PDB entry 8VRL | electron microscopy, 3.33 A resolution | chains K and A of the 32 polymer chains in the assembly

# Chain K
Protein: Large ribosomal subunit protein uL13
Organism: Mycolicibacterium smegmatis MC2 155
UniProtKB: A0QSP8 (RL13_MYCS2); residues 1-147 here = UniProt positions 1-147
Sequence (147 residues; each row starts with the number of its first residue):
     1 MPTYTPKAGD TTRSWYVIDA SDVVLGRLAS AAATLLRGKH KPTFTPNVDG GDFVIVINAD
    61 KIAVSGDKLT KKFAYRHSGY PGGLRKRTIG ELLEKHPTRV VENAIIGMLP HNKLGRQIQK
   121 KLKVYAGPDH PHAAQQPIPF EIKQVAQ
Unresolved in the structure: 1

# Chain A
Molecule: 23S ribosomal RNA
Organism: Mycolicibacterium smegmatis MC2 155
Sequence (3120 nucleotides; numbered 1 to 3120; the number before each row is that of its first residue):
     1 UAAGUGUUUA AGGGCGCAUG GUGGAUGCCU UGGCACUGGG AGCCGAUGAA GGACGUAGGA
    61 GGCUGCGAUA AGCCUCGGGG AGCUGUCAAC CGAGCGUUGA UCCGAGGAUG UCCGAAUGGG
   121 GAAACCCGGC ACGAGUGAUG UCGUGUCACC AGGCGCUGAA UAUAUAGGCG UCUGGGGGGA
   181 ACGCGGGGAA GUGAAACAUC UCAGUACCCG UAGGAAGAGA AAACAAAAUG UGAUUCCGUG
   241 AGUAGUGGCG AGCGAAAGCG GAGGAUGGCU AAACCGUAUG CAUGUGAUAC CGGGUAGGGG
   301 UUGUGUGUGC GGGGUUGUGG GACCUAUCUU UCCGGCUCUA CCUGGCUGGA GGGCAGUGAG
   361 AAAAUGUUGU GGUUAGCGGA AAUGGCUUGG GAUGGCCUGC CGUAGACGGU GAGAGCCCGG
   421 UACGUGAAAA CCCGACGUCU GUCUUGAUGG UGUUCCCGAG UAGCAGCGGG CCCGUGGAAU
   481 CUGCUGUGAA UCUGCCGGGA CCACCCGGUA AGCCUGAAUA CUUCCCAGUG ACCGAUAGCG
   541 GAUUAGUACC GUGAGGGAAU GGUGAAAAGU ACCCCGGGAG GGGAGUGAAA GAGUACCUGA
   601 AACCGUGCGC UUACAAUCCG UCAGAGCCCU CGACGUGUCG UGGGGUGAUG GCGUGCCUUU
   661 UGAAGAAUGA GCCUGCGAGU CAGGGACAUG UCGCGAGGUU AACCCGGGUG GGGUAGCCGC
   721 AGCGAAAGCG AGUCUGAAUA GGGCGUAUCC ACACAAGAGU GUGUGGUGUA GUGGUGUGUU
   781 CUGGACCCGA AGCGGAGUGA UCUACCCAUG GCCAGGGUGA AGCGCGGGUA AGACCGCGUG
   841 GAGGCCCGAA CCCACUUAGG UUGAAGACUG AGGGGAUGAG CUGUGGGUAG GGGUGAAAGG
   901 CCAAUCAAAC UCCGUGAUAG CUGGUUCUCC CCGAAAUGCA UUUAGGUGCA GCGUCGCAUG
   961 UUUCUUGCCG GAGGUAGAGC UACUGGAUGG CCGAUGGGCC CCACAGGGUU ACUGACGUCA
  1021 GCCAAACUCC GAAUGCCGGU AAGUCCAAGA GUGCGGCAGU GAGACGGCGG GGGAUAAGCU
  1081 CCGUGCGUCG AGAGGGAAAC AGCCCAGAUC GCCGGCUAAG GCCCCUAAGC GUGUGCUAAG
  1141 UGGAAAAGGA UGUGCAGUCG CGAAGACAAC CAGGAGGUUG GCUUAGAAGC AGCCACCCUU
  1201 GAAAGAGUGC GUAAUAGCUC ACUGGUCAAG UGAUUGUGCG CCGAUAAUGU AGCGGGGCUC
  1261 AAGCACACCG CCGAAGCCGC GGCAGCCAAC GUGUUGGCUG GGUAGGGGAG CGUCCUGCAU
  1321 CCGGUGAAGC CGCCGAGUGA UCGAGUGGUG GAGGGUGUGG GAGUGAGAAU GCAGGCAUGA
  1381 GUAGCGAUUA GGCAAGUGAG AACCUUGCCC GCCGAAAGAC CAAGGGUUCC UGGGCCAGGC
  1441 CAGUCCGCCC AGGGUGAGUC GGGACCUAAG GCGAGGCCGA CAGGCGUAGU CGAUGGACAA
  1501 CGGGUUGAUA UUCCCGUACC CGUGUAUGUG CGUCCAUGAU GAAUCAGCGG UACUAACCAU
  1561 CCAAAACCAC CGUGACCGCA CCUUUCGGGG UGUGGCGUUG GUGGGGCUGC AUGGGACCUU
  1621 CGUUGGUAGU AGUCAAGCGA UGGGGUGACG CAGGAAGGUA GCCGUACCGG UCAGUGGUAA
  1681 UACCGGGGUA AGCCUGUAGG GAGUCAGAUA GGUAAAUCCG UCUGGCAUAU AUCCUGAGAG
  1741 GUGAUGCAUA GCCGAGUGAG GCGAAUUCGG UGAUCCUAUG CUGCCGAGAA AAGCCUCUAG
  1801 CGAGGACAUA CACGGCCCGU ACCCCAAACC AACACAGGUG GUCAGGUAGA GAAUACUAAG
  1861 GCGUACGAGU GAACUAUGGU UAAGGAACUC GGCAAAAUGC CCCCGUAACU UCGGGAGAAG
  1921 GGGGACCCAC AUGGCGUGUA AGCCUUUACG GCCCAAGCGU GAGUGGGUGG CACAAACCAG
  1981 UGAGAAGCGA CUGUUUACUA AAAACACAGG UCCGUGCGAA GUCGCAAGAC GAUGUAUACG
  2041 GACUGACGCC UGCCCGGUGC UGGAAGGUUA AGAGGACCCG UUAACUCCCU UUGGGGGUGA
  2101 AGCGGAGAAU UUAAGCCCCA GUAAACGGCG GUGGUAACUA UAACCAUCCU AAGGUAGCGA
  2161 AAUUCCUUGU CGGGUAAGUU CCGACCUGCA CGAAUGGCGU AACGACUUCU CAACUGUCUC
  2221 AACCAUAGAC UCGGCGAAAU UGCACUACGA GUAAAGAUGC UCGUUACGCG CGGCAGGACG
  2281 AAAAGACCCC GGGACCUUCA CUACAACUUG GUAUUGGUGC UCGAUACGGU UUGUGUAGGA
  2341 UAGGUGGGAG ACUGUGAAGC UCACACGCCA GUGUGGGUGG AGUCGUUGUU GAAAUACCAC
  2401 UCUGAUCGUA UUGGGCCUCU AACCUCGGAC CGUAUAUCCG GUUCAGGGAC AGUGCCUGGU
  2461 GGGUAGUUUA ACUGGGGCGG UUGCCUCCUA AAAUGUAACG GAGGCGCCCA AAGGUUCCCU
  2521 CAACCUGGAC GGCAAUCAGG UGUUGAGUGU AAGUGCACAA GGGAGCUUGA CUGCGAGACG
  2581 GACAUGUCGA GCAGGGACGA AAGUCGGGAC UAGUGAUCCG GCACCUCUGA GUGGAAGGGG
  2641 UGUCGCUCAA CGGAUAAAAG GUACCCCGGG GAUAACAGGC UGAUCUUCCC CAAGAGUCCA
  2701 UAUCGACGGG AUGGUUUGGC ACCUCGAUGU CGGCUCGUCG CAUCCUGGGG CUGGAGCAGG
  2761 UCCCAAGGGU UGGGCUGUUC GCCCAUUAAA GCGGCACGCG AGCUGGGUUU AGAACGUCGU
  2821 GAGACAGUUC GGUCUCUAUC CGCCGCGCGC GUCAGAAGCU UGAGGAAACC UGUCCCUAGU
  2881 ACGAGAGGAC CGGGACGGAC GAACCUCUGG UAUACCAGUU GUCCCACCAG GGGCACGGCU
  2941 GGAUAGCCAC GUUCGGACAG GAUAACCGCU GAAAGCAUCU AAGCGGGAAA CCUCUUCCAA
  3001 GACCAGGCUU CUCACCCUCU AGGAGGGAUA AGGCCCCCCG CAGACCACGG GAUUGAUAGA
  3061 CCAGACCUGG AAGCCUAGUA AUAGGUGCAG GGAACUGGCA CUAACCGGCC GAAAACUUAC
Unresolved in the structure: 1

# Chain K / chain A interface
Residue-residue contacts (85):
  Pro2(K) - C1113(A)  base contact
  Thr3(K) - C1113(A)  hydrogen bond to the base
  Pro6(K) - A625(A)  sugar contact
  Lys7(K) - A625(A)  salt bridge to the phosphate
  Ala8(K) - A625(A)  phosphate contact
  Ala8(K) - G626(A)  hydrogen bond to the phosphate
  Trp15(K) - G4(A)  sugar contact
  Asp22(K) - C1260(A)  base contact
  Val24(K) - C1258(A)  phosphate contact
  Val24(K) - C1260(A)  base contact
  Leu25(K) - C1258(A)  phosphate contact
  Gly26(K) - G1257(A)  hydrogen bond to the phosphate
  Gly26(K) - C1258(A)  hydrogen bond to the phosphate
  Gly26(K) - A1262(A)  base contact
  Arg27(K) - C1130(A)  hydrogen bond to the base
  Arg27(K) - C1260(A)  hydrogen bond to the sugar
  Ser30(K) - C1123(A)  base contact
  Ser30(K) - A1262(A)  base contact
  Ala33(K) - C1124(A)  sugar contact
  Thr34(K) - C1124(A)  sugar contact
  Arg37(K) - C1125(A)  salt bridge to the phosphate
  Arg37(K) - U1126(A)  salt bridge to the phosphate
  Lys39(K) - C1125(A)  salt bridge to the phosphate
  Lys39(K) - A1127(A)  salt bridge to the phosphate
  Asn47(K) - A623(A)  base contact
  Asn47(K) - U649(A)  hydrogen bond to the base
  Asn47(K) - G650(A)  sugar contact
  Phe53(K) - U5(A)  phosphate contact
  Ser65(K) - U1259(A)  hydrogen bond to the phosphate
  Ser65(K) - C1260(A)  phosphate contact
  Gly66(K) - U1259(A)  base contact
  Lys68(K) - G1140(A)  hydrogen bond to the base
  Lys68(K) - C1258(A)  salt bridge to the phosphate
  Lys68(K) - U1259(A)  salt bridge to the phosphate
  Lys71(K) - G1140(A)  salt bridge to the phosphate
  Lys72(K) - G1257(A)  salt bridge to the phosphate
  Tyr75(K) - U1250(A)  sugar contact
  Arg76(K) - G2864(A)  phosphate contact
  Arg76(K) - G2865(A)  salt bridge to the phosphate
  His77(K) - G1249(A)  base contact
  Ser78(K) - G2865(A)  phosphate contact
  Ser78(K) - A2866(A)  hydrogen bond to the phosphate
  Tyr80(K) - A2866(A)  phosphate contact
  Pro81(K) - U2738(A)  phosphate contact
  Pro81(K) - C2739(A)  phosphate contact
  Gly82(K) - G1249(A)  hydrogen bond to the phosphate
  Gly82(K) - C2739(A)  phosphate contact
  Leu84(K) - G1249(A)  sugar contact
  Leu84(K) - U1250(A)  base contact
  Arg87(K) - G2864(A)  salt bridge to the phosphate
  Lys95(K) - C2992(A)  sugar contact
  Arg99(K) - A2863(A)  phosphate contact
  Glu102(K) - C3004(A)  hydrogen bond to the base
  Ala104(K) - G1256(A)  hydrogen bond to the sugar
  Ala104(K) - G1257(A)  phosphate contact
  Gly107(K) - G1255(A)  base contact
  Gly107(K) - G1256(A)  sugar contact
  Met108(K) - C1124(A)  hydrogen bond to the sugar
  Met108(K) - C1125(A)  sugar contact
  Met108(K) - G1256(A)  base contact
  Pro110(K) - C1125(A)  sugar contact
  His111(K) - G2263(A)  salt bridge to the phosphate
  Asn112(K) - G650(A)  hydrogen bond to the phosphate
  Asn112(K) - G651(A)  phosphate contact
  Lys113(K) - A615(A)  sugar contact
  Lys113(K) - A616(A)  phosphate contact
  Lys113(K) - U649(A)  phosphate contact
  Lys113(K) - G650(A)  salt bridge to the phosphate
  Leu114(K) - U649(A)  phosphate contact
  Leu114(K) - G650(A)  hydrogen bond to the phosphate
  Arg116(K) - C614(A)  hydrogen bond to the phosphate
  Arg116(K) - A615(A)  salt bridge to the phosphate
  Lys120(K) - C3003(A)  phosphate contact
  Lys120(K) - C3004(A)  salt bridge to the phosphate
  His132(K) - A3(A)  hydrogen bond to the sugar
  His132(K) - G4(A)  salt bridge to the phosphate
  Ala134(K) - U3118(A)  hydrogen bond to the sugar
  Gln135(K) - A3(A)  hydrogen bond to the base
  Gln135(K) - G4(A)  sugar contact
  Gln136(K) - A3119(A)  hydrogen bond to the phosphate
  Ile142(K) - C1130(A)  base contact
  Gln144(K) - C1130(A)  base contact
  Gln144(K) - G1131(A)  hydrogen bond to the phosphate
  Gln147(K) - G1129(A)  hydrogen bond to the base
  Gln147(K) - G1131(A)  sugar contact
Interface residues without a listed pair, chain K (61 interface residues in all): Thr5, Pro46, Gly83, Arg85, His96, Asn103, Leu109, Pro131, Ala133
Interface residues without a listed pair, chain A (50 interface residues in all): A2, G624, A648, A1251, U2264, A2266, C3120

# Overview
61 residues of chain K face 50 of chain A across their interface, with 23 hydrogen bonds and 16 salt bridges.
Polar pairs include Thr3(K)-C1113(A), Arg27(K)-C1130(A) and Asn47(K)-U649(A).
Here chain K is Large ribosomal subunit protein uL13 and chain A is 23S ribosomal RNA, both from
Mycolicibacterium smegmatis MC2 155. Entry 8VRL (Structure of Mycobacterium smegmatis 50S ribosomal subunit
bound to HflX and chloramphenicol:50S-HflX-A-Clm) was determined by electron microscopy together with 8VIO,
8VK0, 8VK7, 8VKI, 8VKW, 8VPK, 8VR4 and 8VR8 from the same study.
